PDB entry 6O7X | electron microscopy, 8.70 A resolution (very low resolution: no residue pairs are listed; an interface is given only as per-side residue counts) | chains B and C of the 31 polymer chains in the assembly

Chain B:
Name: V-type proton ATPase subunit B
From: Saccharomyces cerevisiae (strain ATCC 204508 / S288c)
UniProtKB: P16140 (VATB_YEAST); residue numbers follow UniProt; this construct covers 1-517
Amino-acid sequence (517 residues; row label = number of the first residue in the row):
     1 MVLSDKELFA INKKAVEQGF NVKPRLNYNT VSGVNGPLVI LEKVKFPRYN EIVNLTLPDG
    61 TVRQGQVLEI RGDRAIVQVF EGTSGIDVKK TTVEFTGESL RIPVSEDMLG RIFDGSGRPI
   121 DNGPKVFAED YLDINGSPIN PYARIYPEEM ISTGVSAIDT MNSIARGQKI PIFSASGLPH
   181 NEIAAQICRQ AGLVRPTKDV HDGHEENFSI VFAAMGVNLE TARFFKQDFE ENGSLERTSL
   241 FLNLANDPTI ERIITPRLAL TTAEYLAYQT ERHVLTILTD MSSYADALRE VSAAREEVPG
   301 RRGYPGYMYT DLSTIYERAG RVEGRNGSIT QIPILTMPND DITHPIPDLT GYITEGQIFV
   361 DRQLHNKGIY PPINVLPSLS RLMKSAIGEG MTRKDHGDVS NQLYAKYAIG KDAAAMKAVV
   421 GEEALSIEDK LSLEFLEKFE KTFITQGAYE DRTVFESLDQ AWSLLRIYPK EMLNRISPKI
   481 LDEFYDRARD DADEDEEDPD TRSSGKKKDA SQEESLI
Unresolved in the structure: 1-28, 486-517
Curated features (UniProtKB/Swiss-Prot):
  - binding site (ATP): Arg381
  - modified residue (Phosphoserine): Ser4, Ser137, Ser503, Ser504, Ser511, Ser515
  - cross-link (Glycyl lysine isopeptide (Lys-Gly)): Lys14 (interchain with G-Cter in ubiquitin), Lys508 (interchain with G-Cter in ubiquitin)

Chain C:
Name: Vacuolar ATP synthase catalytic subunit A
From: Saccharomyces cerevisiae (strain RM11-1a)
UniProtKB: B3LH69 (B3LH69_YEAS1); residues 0-616 here correspond to UniProt positions 1-617 (UniProt number = residue number + 1)
Amino-acid sequence (639 residues; row label = number of the first residue in the row; numbering starts at 0):
     0 MAGAIENARK EIKRISLEDH AESEYGAIYS VSGPVVIAEN MIGCAMYELV KVGHDNLVGE
    60 VIRIDGDKAT IQVYEETAGL TVGDPVLRTG KPLSVELGPG LMETIYDGIQ RPLKAIKEES
   120 QSIYIPRGID TPALDRTIKW QFTPGKFQVG DHISGGDIYG SVFENSLISS HKILLPPRSR
   180 GTITWIAPAG EYTLDEKILE VEFDGKKSDF TLYHTWPVRV PRPVTEKLSA DYPLLTGQRV
   240 LDALFPCVQG GTTCIPGAFG CGKTVISQSL SKYSNSDAII YVGCGERGNE MAEVLMEFPE
   300 LYTEMSGTKE PIMKRTTLVA NTSNMPVAAR EASIYTGITL AEYFRDQGKN VSMIADSSSR
   360 WAEALREISG RLGEMPADQG FPAYLGAKLA SFYERAGKAV ALGSPDRTGS VSIVAAVSPA
   420 GGDFSDPVTT ATLGITQVFW GLDKKLAQRK HFPSINTSVS YSKYTNVLNK FYDSNYPEFP
   480 VLRDRMKEIL SNAEELEQVV QLVGKSALSD SDKITLDVAT LIKEDFLQQN GYSTYDAFCP
   540 IWKTFDMMRA FISYHDEAQK AVANGANWSK LADSTGDVKH AVSSSKFFEP SRGEKEVHGE
   600 FEKLLSTMQE RFAESTDDYK DHDGDYKDHD IDYKDDDDK
Unresolved in the structure: 0-23, 617-638

How chain B and chain C interact:
At this resolution (9 A) residue pairs are not listed: 22 residues of chain B and 21 of chain C lie at the interface.

In short:
The interface between chain B and chain C involves 22 residues on one side and 21 on the other. From UniProt:
ATP-binding residue Arg381(B) on chain B.
Here chain B is V-type proton ATPase subunit B (Saccharomyces cerevisiae (strain ATCC 204508 / S288c)) and
chain C is Vacuolar ATP synthase catalytic subunit A (Saccharomyces cerevisiae (strain RM11-1a)). Entry 6O7X
(Saccharomyces cerevisiae V-ATPase Stv1-V1VO State 3) was determined by electron microscopy, deposited
together with 6O7T, 6O7U, 6O7V and 6O7W.
